PDB entry 6IWR | X-ray diffraction, 2.60 A resolution | chains A and B

[Chain A (and B)]
Protein: N-acetylgalactosaminyltransferase 7
From: Homo sapiens
Notes: EC 2.4.1.-; chain B of this document is another copy of the same molecule, construct and numbering; everything in this record applies to it too
UniProt: Q86SF2 (GALT7_HUMAN); numbering as in UniProt (aligned over 61-657)
Chain sequence (597 residues; row label = number of the first residue in the row):
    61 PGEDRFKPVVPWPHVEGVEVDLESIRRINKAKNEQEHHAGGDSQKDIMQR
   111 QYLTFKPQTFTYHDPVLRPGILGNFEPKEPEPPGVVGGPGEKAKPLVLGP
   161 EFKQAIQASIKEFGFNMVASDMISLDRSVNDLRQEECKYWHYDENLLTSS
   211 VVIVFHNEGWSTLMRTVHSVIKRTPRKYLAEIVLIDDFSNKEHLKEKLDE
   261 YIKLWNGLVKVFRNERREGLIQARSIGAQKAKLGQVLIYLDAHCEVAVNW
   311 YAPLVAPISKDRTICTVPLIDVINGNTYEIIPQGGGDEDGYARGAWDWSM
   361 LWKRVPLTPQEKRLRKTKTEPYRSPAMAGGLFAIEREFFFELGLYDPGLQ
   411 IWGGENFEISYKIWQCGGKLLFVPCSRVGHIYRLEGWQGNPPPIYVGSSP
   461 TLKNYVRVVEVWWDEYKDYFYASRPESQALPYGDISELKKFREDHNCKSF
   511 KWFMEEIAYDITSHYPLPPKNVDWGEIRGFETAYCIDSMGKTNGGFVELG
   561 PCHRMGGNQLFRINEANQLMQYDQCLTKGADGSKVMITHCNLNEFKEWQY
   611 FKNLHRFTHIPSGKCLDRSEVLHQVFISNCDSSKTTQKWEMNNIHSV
Unresolved in the structure: 61-111
Disulfide bonds: Cys197-Cys435, Cys426-Cys507, Cys545-Cys562, Cys585-Cys600, Cys625-Cys640
Swiss-Prot annotation at these positions:
  - binding site (substrate): Asp247, Arg277, Trp412, Arg443
  - binding site (Mn(2+)): Asp301, His303, His440

[How chain A and chain B interact]
Pairs across the interface - 26 pairs, chain A then chain B:
  Pro155(A) - Pro561(B)  hydrophobic
  Val157(A) - Pro561(B)  hydrophobic
  Val157(A) - Cys562(B)
  Val157(A) - His563(B)
  Gln164(A) - Pro453(B)
  Thr337(A) - Pro561(B)
  Glu339(A) - Pro561(B)
  Glu339(A) - His633(B)  salt bridge
  Ile341(A) - Leu632(B)  hydrophobic
  Ile341(A) - His633(B)
  Pro342(A) - Leu632(B)
  Pro453(A) - Gln164(B)
  Tyr455(A) - Pro160(B)
  Val456(A) - Pro160(B)  hydrophobic
  Pro561(A) - Pro155(B)  hydrophobic
  Pro561(A) - Val157(B)  hydrophobic
  Pro561(A) - Thr337(B)
  Pro561(A) - Glu339(B)
  Cys562(A) - Val157(B)
  His563(A) - Val157(B)
  Val631(A) - Ile341(B)
  Val631(A) - Pro342(B)
  Leu632(A) - Ile341(B)
  Leu632(A) - Pro342(B)  hydrophobic
  His633(A) - Glu339(B)  salt bridge
  His633(A) - Ile341(B)
Other interface residues (no listed pair), chain A (22 interface residues in all): Pro160, Lys163, Ile340, Gln448, Tyr544, Met565
Other interface residues (no listed pair), chain B (21 interface residues in all): Leu192, Gln448, Ile454, Val456, Tyr544, Met565, Val631

[Overview]
22 residues of chain A face 21 of chain B across their interface; the contacts include 2 salt bridges. The
salt-bridged pair is Glu339(A)-His633(B). Curated annotation (UniProt) lists 4 substrate-binding residues and
3 Mn2+-binding residues on chain A.
Chain A and chain B are both N-acetylgalactosaminyltransferase 7 (Homo sapiens); the structure, Crystal
structure of GalNAc-T7 with UDP, GalNAc and Mn2+, was determined by X-ray diffraction together with 6IWQ from
the same study.
